PDB entry 1LQJ | X-ray diffraction, 3.35 A resolution | chain A

Chain A:
Protein: Uracil-DNA glycosylase
From: Escherichia coli
Notes: EC 3.2.2.-
UniProt: P12295 (UNG_ECOLI); residues 2-229 here correspond to UniProt positions 1-228 (UniProt number = residue number - 1)
Amino-acid sequence (229 residues; numbered 1 to 229; the number before each row is that of its first residue):
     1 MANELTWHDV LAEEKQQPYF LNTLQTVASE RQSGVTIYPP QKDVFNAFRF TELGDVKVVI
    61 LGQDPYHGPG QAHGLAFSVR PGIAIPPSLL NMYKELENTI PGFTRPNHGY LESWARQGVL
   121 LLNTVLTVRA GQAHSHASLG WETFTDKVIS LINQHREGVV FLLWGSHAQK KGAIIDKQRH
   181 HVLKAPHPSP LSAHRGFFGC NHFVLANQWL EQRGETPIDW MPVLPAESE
Not modelled in the structure: 229
Sequence notes: cloning artifact (1)
What the authors report for this chain:
  - conformationally variable residues (domain motion, helix shift): Phe-77 to Arg-105, Glu-112 to Ser-150, Ser-166 to Lys-171

Summary:
From the paper: conformational variability at Phe-77, Glu-112 and Ser-166.
Chain A is Uracil-DNA glycosylase (Escherichia coli); the structure, Escherichia coli uracil-DNA glycosylase,
was determined by X-ray diffraction together with 1LQG and 1LQM from the same study.
